Entry 5BVP (X-ray diffraction, 2.20 A resolution); this record covers chains H and I of the 3 polymer chains in the assembly.

== Chain H ==
Molecule: canakinumab Fab heavy-chain
Organism: Homo sapiens
Notes: antibody fragment or engineered binder
Sequence (225 residues; numbered 1 to 225; the number before each row is that of its first residue):
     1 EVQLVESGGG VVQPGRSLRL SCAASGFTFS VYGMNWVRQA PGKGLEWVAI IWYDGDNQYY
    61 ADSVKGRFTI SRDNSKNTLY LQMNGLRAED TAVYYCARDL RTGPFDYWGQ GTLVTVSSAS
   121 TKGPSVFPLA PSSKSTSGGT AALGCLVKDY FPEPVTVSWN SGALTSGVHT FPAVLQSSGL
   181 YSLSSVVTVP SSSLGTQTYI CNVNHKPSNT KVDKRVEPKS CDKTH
Disordered / not traced: 221-225
Modified / non-standard residues: E1 (pyroglutamic acid; PCA)
Cystine bridges: C22-C96, C145-C201

== Chain I ==
Molecule: Interleukin-1 beta
Organism: Homo sapiens
Notes: fragment: Fab heavy-chain
UniProtKB: P01584 (IL1B_HUMAN); residues 1-153 here correspond to UniProt positions 117-269 (UniProt number = residue number + 116)
Sequence (153 residues; each row starts with the number of its first residue):
     1 APVRSLNCTL RDSQQKSLVM SGPYELKALH LQGQDMEQQV VFSMSFVQGE ESNDKIPVAL
    61 GLKEKNLYLS CVLKDDKPTL QLESVDPKNY PKKKMEKRFV FNKIEINNKL EFESAQFPNW
   121 YISTSQAENM PVFLGGTKGG QDITDFTMQF VSS
Disordered / not traced: 1-2, 137-138
UniProt features mapped onto this chain:
  - motif: F112 to S125 (Involved in interaction with TMED10 C-terminus)
  - site: R4 (Involved in receptor binding), K55 (Important for interaction with integrin), K63 (Important for interaction with integrin), K65 (Important for interaction with integrin), K74 (Important for interaction with integrin), K88 (Important for interaction with integrin)
Reported in the primary citation:
  - specificity-determining residues: E64
  - mutagenesis - E64A: abolished binding to canakinumab
  - mutagenesis - Q32N/D35N/M36I/E37N: decreased binding to canakinumab
  - conformationally variable residues (loop rearrangement): Q32 to Q39, K63 to N66, D86 to K88

== Interface between chain H and chain I ==
Contacting residue pairs - 29 pairs, chain H then chain I:
  T28(H) - Q32(I)
  T28(H) - Q34(I)  hydrogen bond
  T28(H) - D35(I)  hydrogen bond
  V31(H) - D35(I)
  V31(H) - Q38(I)  hydrogen bond (backbone-side chain)
  Y32(H) - D35(I)  hydrogen bond
  Y32(H) - E37(I)  hydrogen bond
  Y32(H) - Q38(I)
  W52(H) - M20(I)
  W52(H) - S21(I)
  W52(H) - G22(I)
  W52(H) - P23(I)
  Y53(H) - V19(I)
  Y53(H) - M20(I)
  Y53(H) - S21(I)
  Y53(H) - K27(I)
  Y53(H) - N129(I)  hydrogen bond
  D54(H) - K27(I)  salt bridge
  D54(H) - N129(I)  hydrogen bond
  D56(H) - K27(I)  salt bridge
  N57(H) - S21(I)
  L100(H) - E37(I)
  L100(H) - Q38(I)
  R101(H) - E37(I)  hydrogen bond (side chain-backbone)
  R101(H) - Q38(I)  hydrogen bond (backbone-side chain)
  R101(H) - Q39(I)
  R101(H) - V41(I)
  R101(H) - E64(I)  salt bridge
  T102(H) - K65(I)  hydrogen bond (backbone-side chain)
Also at the interface, not in a pair above, chain H (14 interface residues in all): Y59, R98, D99
Also at the interface, not in a pair above, chain I (18 interface residues in all): L29, L31
From the paper, about this interface:
  - specific contacts: V19(I)-Y53(H), M20(I)-W52(H), M20(I)-Y53(H), S21(I)-W52(H), S21(I)-Y53(H), S21(I)-N57(H), G22(I)-W52(H), P23(I)-W52(H), K27(I)-Y53(H), K27(I)-D54(H), K27(I)-D56(H), Q32(I)-T28(H), Q34(I)-T28(H), D35(I)-T28(H), D35(I)-V31(H), D35(I)-Y32(H), E37(I)-Y32(H), E37(I)-L100(H), E37(I)-R101(H), Q38(I)-V31(H), Q38(I)-Y32(H), Q38(I)-L100(H), Q38(I)-R101(H), Q39(I)-R101(H), V41(I)-R101(H), E64(I)-R101(H) (salt bridge), K65(I)-T102(H), N129(I)-Y53(H) (hydrogen bond), N129(I)-D54(H) (hydrogen bond)
  - epitope / paratope residues, chain I: V19(I), M20(I), S21(I), G22(I), P23(I), K27(I), Q32(I), Q34(I), D35(I), E37(I), Q38(I), Q39(I), V41(I), E64(I), K65(I), N129(I)

== In short ==
14 residues of chain H and 18 residues of chain I are in contact; the contacts include 10 hydrogen bonds and 3
salt bridges. Among the polar pairs are D54(H)-K27(I), D56(H)-K27(I) and R101(H)-E64(I). The paper describes
contacts between V19(I) and Y53(H), M20(I) and W52(H) and M20(I) and Y53(H) among others; a salt bridge
between E64(I) and R101(H); hydrogen bonds between N129(I) and Y53(H) and N129(I) and D54(H). The paper
reports that E64A of chain I abolishes binding to canakinumab; epitope/paratope residues V19(I), M20(I) and
S21(I) among others.
Here chain H is canakinumab Fab heavy-chain and chain I is Interleukin-1 beta, both from Homo sapiens. Entry
5BVP (The molecular mode of action and species specificity of canakinumab, a human monoclonal antibody
neutralizing IL-1beta) was determined by X-ray diffraction (same publication as 5BVJ).
